PDB entry 9IVS | electron microscopy, 2.97 A resolution | chains M and S of the 24 polymer chains in the assembly

[Chain M (and S)]
Protein: Ras GTPase-activating protein-binding protein 1
Organism: Homo sapiens
Notes: EC 3.6.4.12, 3.6.4.13; chain S of this document is another copy of the same molecule, construct and numbering; everything in this record applies to it too
Reference sequence: Q13283 (G3BP1_HUMAN); numbering as in UniProt (aligned over 1-138)
Sequence (141 residues; numbered -2 to 138; the number before each row is that of its first residue; numbers below 1 keep their minus sign (Gly-2 is residue -2)):
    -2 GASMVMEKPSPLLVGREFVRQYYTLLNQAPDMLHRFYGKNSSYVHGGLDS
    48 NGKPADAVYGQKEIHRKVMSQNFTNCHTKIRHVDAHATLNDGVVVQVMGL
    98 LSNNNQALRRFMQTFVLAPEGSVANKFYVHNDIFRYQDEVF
Not modelled in the structure: -2 to 4
Differences from the reference sequence: expression tag (-2 to 0)
Swiss-Prot annotation at these positions:
  - cross-link (Glycyl lysine isopeptide (Lys-Gly)): Lys36 (interchain with G-Cter in ubiquitin), Lys50 (interchain with G-Cter in ubiquitin), Lys59 (interchain with G-Cter in ubiquitin), Lys64 (interchain with G-Cter in ubiquitin), Lys76 (interchain with G-Cter in ubiquitin), Lys123 (interchain with G-Cter in ubiquitin)
  - natural variant: Arg78 (R78C: Found in a patient with a neurodevelopmental disorder; uncertain significance), Arg132 (R132I: Found in a patient with a neurodevelopmental disorder; uncertain significance)
  - mutagenesis: Phe15 (F15W: Decreased interaction with USP10), Phe33 (F33W: Abolished interaction with CAPRIN1 and ability to undergo liquid-liquid phase separation. Abolished interaction with USP10), Lys36 (K36R: In 10KR; abolished ubiquitination in response to heat shock, leading to decreased stress granule disassembly when associated with R-50, R-59, R-64, R-76, R-123, R-353, R-357, R-376 and R-393 ...), Lys50 (K50R: In 10KR; abolished ubiquitination in response to heat shock, leading to decreased stress granule disassembly when associated with R-36, R-59, R-64, R-76, R-123, R-353, R-357, R-376 and R-393 ...), Lys59 (K59R: In 10KR; abolished ubiquitination in response to heat shock, leading to decreased stress granule disassembly when associated with R-36, R-50, R-64, R-76, R-123, R-353, R-357, R-376 and R-393 ...), Lys64 (K64R: In 10KR; abolished ubiquitination in response to heat shock, leading to decreased stress granule disassembly when associated with R-36, R-50, R-59, R-76, R-123, R-353, R-357, R-376 and R-393 ...), Lys76 (K76R: In 10KR; abolished ubiquitination in response to heat shock, leading to decreased stress granule disassembly when associated with R-36, R-50, R-59, R-64, R-123, R-353, R-357, R-376 and R-393 ...), Lys123 (K123R: In 10KR; abolished ubiquitination in response to heat shock, leading to decreased stress granule disassembly when associated with R-36, R-50, R-59, R-64, R-76, R-353, R-357, R-376 and R-393 ...), Phe124 (F124W: Does not affect interaction with USP10)

[Interface between chain M and chain S]
Pairs across the interface (8):
  His31(M) - Asn48(S)  hydrogen bond
  His31(M) - Lys50(S)
  Gln58(M) - Asn48(S)  hydrogen bond
  Lys59(M) - Ser47(S)  hydrogen bond (side chain-backbone)
  Lys59(M) - Asn48(S)
  Lys59(M) - Gly49(S)
  His62(M) - Asn48(S)
  His62(M) - Lys50(S)
Other interface residues (no listed pair), chain M (5 interface residues in all): Asp28
Other interface residues (no listed pair), chain S (5 interface residues in all): Asp46

[Overview]
Chain M and chain S each contribute 5 residues to their interface; the contacts include 3 hydrogen bonds.
Polar contacts include His31(M)-Asn48(S), Gln58(M)-Asn48(S) and Lys59(M)-Ser47(S). From UniProt: 9 mutagenesis
sites on chain M.
Chain M and chain S are both Ras GTPase-activating protein-binding protein 1 (Homo sapiens); the structure,
Cryo-EM structure of the CHIKV nsP3 peptide in complex with the NTF2L domain of G3BP1 (Conformation ..., was
determined by electron microscopy, deposited together with 9IVQ, 9IVR and 9J5S.
